PDB entry 5T0V | electron microscopy, 17.50 A resolution (very low resolution: no residue pairs are listed; an interface is given only as per-side residue counts) | chains c and C of the 48 polymer chains in the assembly

[Chain c]
Name: Iron sulfur cluster assembly protein 1, mitochondrial
Organism: Saccharomyces cerevisiae
Reference sequence: Q03020 (ISU1_YEAST); numbering as in UniProt (aligned over 28-165)
Sequence (142 residues; each row starts with the number of its first residue):
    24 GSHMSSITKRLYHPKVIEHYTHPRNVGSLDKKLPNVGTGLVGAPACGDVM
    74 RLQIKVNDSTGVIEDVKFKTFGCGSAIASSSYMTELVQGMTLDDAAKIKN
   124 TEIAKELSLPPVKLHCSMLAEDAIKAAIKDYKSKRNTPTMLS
Differences from the reference sequence: expression tag (24-27)
UniProt features mapped onto this chain:
  - region: L132 to K136 (SSQ1 binding region)
  - mutagenesis: L63 (L63S: In ISU1(LVF/SSS); no growth and abolishes interaction with both JAC1 and NFS1; when associated with S-72 and S-94), C69 (C69A: Fails to complement an isu1 deletion mutation), V72 (V72S: In ISU1(LVF/SSS); no growth and abolishes interaction with both JAC1 and NFS1; when associated with S-63 and S-94), F94 (F94S: In ISU1(LVF/SSS); no growth and abolishes interaction with both JAC1 and NFS1; when associated with S-63 and S-72), C96 (C96A: Fails to complement an isu1 deletion mutation), L132 (L132A: No growth), P133 (P133A: Wild-type growth), P134 to K136 (No growth; no interaction with frataxin and SSQ1), P134 (P134A: Slow growth; no interaction with SSQ1), V135 (V135A: Wild-type growth; no interaction with SSQ1), K136 (K136A: No growth; no interaction with SSQ1), C139 (C139A: Fails to complement an isu1 deletion mutation), 1 further mutagenesis entry in UniProt

[Chain C]
Name: Frataxin homolog, mitochondrial
Organism: Saccharomyces cerevisiae
Notes: EC 1.16.3.1
Reference sequence: Q07540 (FRDA_YEAST); residue numbers follow UniProt; this construct covers 52-172
Sequence (121 residues; each row starts with the number of its first residue):
    52 VESSTDGQVVPQEVLNLPLEKAHEEADDYLDHLLDSLEELSEAHPDCIPD
   102 VELSHGVMTLEIPAFGTYVINKQPPNKQIWLASPLSGPNRFDLLNGEWVS
   152 LRNGTKLTDILTEEVEKAISK
Differences from the reference sequence: conflict A73 (Tyr in Q07540)
UniProt features mapped onto this chain:
  - mutagenesis: D79 (D79A: Nearly abolishes ferroxidase activity, slows down oligomerization, impairs resistance to iron-catalyzed oxidative stress, no effect on Fe(2+) delivery and cell growth; when associated with A-82), D82 (D82A: Nearly abolishes ferroxidase activity, slows down oligomerization, impairs resistance to iron-catalyzed oxidative stress, no effect on Fe(2+) delivery and cell growth; when associated with A-79), E93 (E93A: Impairs oligomerization and iron mineralization; E93A: Impairs resistance to iron-catalyzed oxidative stress, no effect on Fe(2+) delivery and cell growth; when associated with A-97 and A-103), D97 (D97A: Impairs resistance to iron-catalyzed oxidative stress, no effect on Fe(2+) delivery and cell growth; when associated with A-93 and A-103), E103 (E103A: Impairs resistance to iron-catalyzed oxidative stress, no effect on Fe(2+) delivery and cell growth; when associated with A-93 and A-97), N122 to Q124 (Impairs cell growth, lowers activity of mitochondrial iron-sulfur cluster-containing enzymes, no effect on iron binding and oligomerization), Q129 (Q129A: Impairs cell growth and lowers aconitase activity), I130 (I130A: Impairs cell growth and lowers aconitase activity), W131 (W131A: Impairs cell growth, lowers aconitase activity and strongly decreases interaction with ISU1; W131F: Lowers aconitase activity and no effexct on interaction with ISU1), R141 (R141A: Impairs cell growth and lowers aconitase activity)
Reported in the primary citation:
  - disease-associated variants - I130F, W131R, R141C: decreased stability (proposed by the authors, not directly observed)

[How chain c and chain C interact]
At this resolution (18 A) residue pairs are not listed: 46 residues of chain c and 45 of chain C lie at the interface.
The authors on this interface:
  - interface residues, chain c: V135(c)

[Overview]
Chain c and chain C form an interface of 46 and 45 residues respectively. Curated annotation (UniProt) lists
12 mutagenesis sites on chain c; 12 mutagenesis sites on chain C. From the paper: I130F, W131R and R141C of
chain C reduce stability; the interface residue V135(c).
Chain c is Iron sulfur cluster assembly protein 1, mitochondrial and chain C is Frataxin homolog,
mitochondrial, both from Saccharomyces cerevisiae; the structure, Architecture of the Yeast Mitochondrial
Iron-Sulfur Cluster Assembly Machinery: the Sub-Complex Formed by the Iron Donor ..., was determined by
electron microscopy.
